6SXI - chains H and L of the 4 polymer chains in the assembly; structure by X-ray diffraction, 1.85 A resolution.

# Chain H
Molecule: Fab heavy chain
Organism: Mus musculus
Notes: antibody fragment or engineered binder
Chain sequence (218 residues; row label = number of the first residue in the row; a row labelled like 82A-82C holds insertion residues (82A, then the next letters in order)):
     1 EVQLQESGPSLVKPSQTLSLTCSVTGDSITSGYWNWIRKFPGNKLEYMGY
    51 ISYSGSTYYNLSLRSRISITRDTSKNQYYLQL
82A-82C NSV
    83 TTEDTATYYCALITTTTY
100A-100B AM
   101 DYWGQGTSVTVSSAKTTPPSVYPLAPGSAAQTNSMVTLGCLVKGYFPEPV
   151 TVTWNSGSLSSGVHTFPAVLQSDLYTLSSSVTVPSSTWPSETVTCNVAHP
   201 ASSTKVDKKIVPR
Disordered / not traced: 127-132
Cystine bridges: Cys22-Cys92, Cys140-Cys195

# Chain L
Molecule: Fab light chain
Organism: Mus musculus
Notes: antibody fragment or engineered binder
Chain sequence (218 residues; numbered 1 to 214 plus 4 insertion-coded residues; the number before each row is that of its first residue; a row labelled like 27A-27D holds insertion residues (27A, then the next letters in order)):
     1 NIVLTQSPVSLAVSLGQRATISCRASE
27A-27D SVDG
    28 YGNSFLHWFQQKPGQPPKLLIYLASNLNSGVPARFSGSGSRTDFTLTIDP
    78 VEADDAATYYCQQNNVDPWTFGGGTKLEIKRADAAPTVSIFPPSSEQLTS
   128 GGASVVCFLNNFYPKDINVKWKIDGSERQNGVLNSWTDQDSKDSTYSMSS
   178 TLTLTKDEYERHNSYTCEATHKTSTSPIVKSFNRNEC
Disordered / not traced: 212-214
Cystine bridges: Cys23-Cys88, Cys134-Cys194

# Chain H / chain L interface
Contacting residue pairs (82):
  Asn35(H) with Trp96(L)
  Ile37(H) with Phe98(L), hydrophobic
  Lys39(H) with Gln38(L), hydrogen bond; Tyr87(L), hydrogen bond
  Asn43(H) with Tyr87(L), hydrogen bond (backbone-side chain)
  Leu45(H) with Tyr87(L), hydrophobic; Phe98(L), hydrophobic
  Tyr47(H) with Trp96(L); Phe98(L)
  Tyr50(H) with Trp96(L), hydrophobic
  Tyr58(H) with Asp94(L), hydrogen bond; Pro95(L); Trp96(L), hydrogen bond (side chain-backbone)
  Asn60(H) with Asp94(L); Pro95(L); Trp96(L), hydrogen bond (side chain-backbone)
  Leu61(H) with Asn1(L)
  Arg64(H) with Asp94(L), salt bridge
  Tyr91(H) with Gln38(L), hydrogen bond; Gln42(L); Pro43(L), hydrophobic
  Ile95(H) with Trp96(L), hydrophobic
  Thr98(H) with Tyr49(L)
  Thr99(H) with His34(L); Tyr49(L); Leu50(L)
  Tyr100(H) with Phe32(L), hydrophobic; His34(L), hydrogen bond (backbone-side chain); Asn91(L), hydrogen bond (backbone-side chain)
  Ala100A(H) with His34(L); Leu46(L), hydrophobic; Tyr49(L), hydrophobic
  Met100B(H) with Phe36(L); Leu46(L); Gln89(L); Phe98(L), hydrophobic
  Asp101(H) with Leu46(L)
  Trp103(H) with Phe36(L); Pro43(L), hydrophobic; Pro44(L)
  Gly104(H) with Pro43(L)
  Gln105(H) with Pro43(L)
  Tyr122(H) with Ser121(L); Glu123(L); Gln124(L); Ser127(L)
  Pro123(H) with Ser121(L); Glu123(L)
  Leu124(H) with Phe118(L); Val133(L), hydrophobic; Phe135(L), hydrophobic
  Ala125(H) with Phe118(L); Pro119(L)
  Pro126(H) with Phe118(L)
  Thr137(H) with Ser116(L); Phe118(L)
  Leu141(H) with Ser131(L)
  Lys143(H) with Ser131(L); Thr180(L)
  His164(H) with Asn137(L); Asn138(L), hydrogen bond; Ser174(L), hydrogen bond
  Phe166(H) with Phe135(L), hydrophobic; Asn137(L); Ser162(L); Thr164(L); Ser174(L); Met175(L); Ser176(L)
  Pro167(H) with Ser162(L), hydrogen bond (backbone-side chain); Trp163(L)
  Val169(H) with Asn161(L); Ser162(L)
  Gln171(H) with Leu160(L)
  Ser178(H) with Phe135(L); Ser176(L), hydrogen bond
  Ser179(H) with Phe135(L)
  Ser180(H) with Phe135(L); Asn137(L), hydrogen bond
  Lys208(H) with Glu123(L)
  Arg213(H) with Pro119(L); Pro120(L), hydrogen bond (side chain-backbone)
Interface residues without a listed pair, chain H (45 interface residues in all): Lys44, Glu46, Leu138, Gly139, Thr165
Interface residues without a listed pair, chain L (45 interface residues in all): Gly41, Asn55, Gly100, Asp167, Thr178

# In short
Chain H and chain L each contribute 45 residues to their interface, with 15 hydrogen bonds and 1 salt bridge.
Polar pairs include Arg64(H)-Asp94(L), Lys39(H)-Gln38(L) and Lys39(H)-Tyr87(L).
Here chain H is Fab heavy chain and chain L is Fab light chain, both from Mus musculus. Entry 6SXI
(Antibody-anti-idiotype complex: AP33 Fab (hepatitis C virus E2 antibody) - B2.1A scFv (anti-idiotype)) was
determined by X-ray diffraction.
